PDB entry 7EN3 | X-ray diffraction, 2.64 A resolution | chains C and E of the 6 polymer chains in the assembly

Chain C:
Molecule: Tubulin alpha-1B chain
Organism: Sus scrofa
Reference sequence: Q2XVP4 (TBA1B_PIG); numbering as in UniProt (aligned over 1-451)
Chain sequence (451 residues; row label = number of the first residue in the row):
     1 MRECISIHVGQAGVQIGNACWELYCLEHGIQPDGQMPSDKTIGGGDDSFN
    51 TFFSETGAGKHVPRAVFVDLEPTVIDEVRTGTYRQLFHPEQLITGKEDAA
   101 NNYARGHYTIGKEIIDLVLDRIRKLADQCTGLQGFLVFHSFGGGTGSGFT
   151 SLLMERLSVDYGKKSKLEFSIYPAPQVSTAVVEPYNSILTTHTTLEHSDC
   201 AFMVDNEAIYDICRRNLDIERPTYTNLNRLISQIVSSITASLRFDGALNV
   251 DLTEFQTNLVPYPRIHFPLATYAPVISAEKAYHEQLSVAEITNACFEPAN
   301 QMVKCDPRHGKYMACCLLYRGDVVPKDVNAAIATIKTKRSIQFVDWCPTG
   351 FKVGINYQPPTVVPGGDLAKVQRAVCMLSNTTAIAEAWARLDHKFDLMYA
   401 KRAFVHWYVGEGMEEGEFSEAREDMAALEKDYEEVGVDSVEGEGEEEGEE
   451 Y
Unresolved in the structure: 441-451
Ion coordination: Ca2+: Asp39, Thr41, Gly44, Glu55
Ligand contacts:
  - GTP (guanosine-5'-triphosphate): Gly10, Gln11, Ala12, Gln15, Ile16, Asp69, Asp98, Ala99, Ala100, Asn101, Asn102, Ser140, Gly142, Gly143, Gly144, Thr145, Gly146, Ile171, Pro173, Val177, Ser178, Thr179, Glu183, Asn206, Tyr224, Leu227, Asn228, Ile231
  - J6R ((2S,4R)-5-(4-fluorophenyl)-2-methyl-4-[[2-[(1R,3R)-4-methyl-3-[5-methylhexyl-[(2S,3S)-3-methyl-2-[[(2R)-1-methylpiperidin-2-yl]carbonylamino]pentanoyl]amino]-1-oxidanyl-pentyl]-1,3-thiazol-4-yl]carbonylamino]pentanoic acid): Ala247, Leu248, Val250, Pro325, Val328, Asn329, Ile332, Phe351, Val353, Ile355
Curated features (UniProtKB/Swiss-Prot):
  - motif: Met1 to Cys4 (MREC motif)
  - active site: Glu254
  - binding site (GTP): Gly10, Gln11, Ala12, Gln15, Glu71, Ala99, Ser140, Gly143, Gly144, Thr145, Gly146, Thr179, Glu183, Asn206, Tyr224, Asn228, Leu252
  - binding site (Mg(2+)): Glu71
  - site: Tyr451 (Involved in polymerization)
  - modified residue: Lys40 (N6,N6,N6-trimethyllysine), Ser48 (Phosphoserine), Ser232 (Phosphoserine), Tyr282 (3'-nitrotyrosine), Arg339 (Omega-N-methylarginine), Ser439 (Phosphoserine), Glu443 (5-glutamyl polyglutamate), Glu445 (5-glutamyl polyglutamate), Tyr451 (3'-nitrotyrosine)
  - cross-link (Glycyl lysine isopeptide (Lys-Gly)): Lys326 (interchain with G-Cter in ubiquitin), Lys370 (interchain with G-Cter in ubiquitin)

Chain E:
Molecule: Stathmin-4
Organism: Rattus norvegicus
Reference sequence: P63043 (STMN4_RAT); residues 6-141 here correspond to UniProt positions 50-185 (UniProt number = residue number + 44)
Chain sequence (136 residues; row label = number of the first residue in the row):
     6 MEVIELNKCTSGQSFEVILKPPSFDGVPEFNASLPRRRDPSLEEIQKKLE
    56 AAEERRKYQEAELLKHLAEKREHEREVIQKAIEENNNFIKMAKEKLAQKM
   106 ESNKENREAHLAAMLERLQEKDKHAEEVRKNKELKE
Unresolved in the structure: 29-43
Curated features (UniProtKB/Swiss-Prot):
  - modified residue: Ser46 (Phosphoserine)

Chain C / chain E interface:
Contacting residue pairs (29):
  His107(C) with Met105(E)
  Tyr108(C) with Lys104(E); Met105(E), hydrophobic; Asn108(E)
  Thr109(C) with Arg112(E)
  Lys112(C) with Met105(E)
  Glu155(C) with Lys100(E), salt bridge; Leu101(E); Lys104(E), salt bridge
  Arg156(C) with Leu101(E)
  Ser158(C) with Phe93(E); Ile94(E)
  Val159(C) with Ile94(E); Ala97(E), hydrophobic; Lys98(E)
  Gly162(C) with Ile94(E)
  Lys163(C) with Asn90(E)
  Thr193(C) with Lys104(E)
  Glu196(C) with Phe93(E)
  His197(C) with Phe93(E)
  Val409(C) with His115(E), hydrogen bond (backbone-side chain)
  Gly410(C) with Arg112(E)
  Glu411(C) with Asn108(E), hydrogen bond (backbone-side chain); Arg112(E), salt bridge
  Gly412(C) with Asn108(E), hydrogen bond (backbone-side chain); Asn111(E), hydrogen bond (backbone-side chain)
  Met413(C) with Asn108(E)
  Glu414(C) with Ser107(E); Asn111(E), hydrogen bond
Interface residues without a listed pair, chain C (20 interface residues in all): Leu152

Summary:
20 residues of chain C and 14 residues of chain E are in contact, with 5 hydrogen bonds and 3 salt bridges.
Among the polar pairs are Glu155(C)-Lys100(E), Glu155(C)-Lys104(E) and Glu411(C)-Arg112(E). Bound to chain C:
compound J6R and GTP.
Chain C is Tubulin alpha-1B chain (Sus scrofa) and chain E is Stathmin-4 (Rattus norvegicus); the structure,
Crystal structure of tubulin in complex with Tubulysin analogue TGL, was determined by X-ray diffraction.
